PDB entry 5MQ0 | electron microscopy, 4.17 A resolution (low resolution: residue-level contacts below are approximate; hydrogen-bond / salt-bridge calls are withheld) | chains 5 and C of the 46 polymer chains in the assembly

# Chain 5
Molecule: Saccharomyces cerevisiae strain WI_C_MBSP_4 chromosome VII sequence
From: Saccharomyces cerevisiae
Sequence (179 nucleotides; numbered 1 to 179; the number before each row is that of its first residue):
     1 AAGCAGCUUU ACAGAUCAAU GGCGGAGGGA GGUCAACAUC AAGAACUGUG GGCCUUUUAU
    61 UGCCUAUAGA ACUUAUAACG AACAUGGUUC UUGCCUUUUA CCAGAACCAU CCGGGUGUUG
   121 UCUCCAUAGA AACAGGUAAA GCUGUCCGUU ACUGUGGGCU UGCCAUAUUU UUUGGAACU
Unresolved in the structure: 1-3, 54-61, 146-166, 174-179

# Chain C
Molecule: Pre-mRNA-splicing factor SNU114
From: Saccharomyces cerevisiae
Reference sequence: P36048 (SN114_YEAST); residues 1-1008 here = UniProt positions 1-1008
Chain sequence (1008 residues; each row starts with the number of its first residue):
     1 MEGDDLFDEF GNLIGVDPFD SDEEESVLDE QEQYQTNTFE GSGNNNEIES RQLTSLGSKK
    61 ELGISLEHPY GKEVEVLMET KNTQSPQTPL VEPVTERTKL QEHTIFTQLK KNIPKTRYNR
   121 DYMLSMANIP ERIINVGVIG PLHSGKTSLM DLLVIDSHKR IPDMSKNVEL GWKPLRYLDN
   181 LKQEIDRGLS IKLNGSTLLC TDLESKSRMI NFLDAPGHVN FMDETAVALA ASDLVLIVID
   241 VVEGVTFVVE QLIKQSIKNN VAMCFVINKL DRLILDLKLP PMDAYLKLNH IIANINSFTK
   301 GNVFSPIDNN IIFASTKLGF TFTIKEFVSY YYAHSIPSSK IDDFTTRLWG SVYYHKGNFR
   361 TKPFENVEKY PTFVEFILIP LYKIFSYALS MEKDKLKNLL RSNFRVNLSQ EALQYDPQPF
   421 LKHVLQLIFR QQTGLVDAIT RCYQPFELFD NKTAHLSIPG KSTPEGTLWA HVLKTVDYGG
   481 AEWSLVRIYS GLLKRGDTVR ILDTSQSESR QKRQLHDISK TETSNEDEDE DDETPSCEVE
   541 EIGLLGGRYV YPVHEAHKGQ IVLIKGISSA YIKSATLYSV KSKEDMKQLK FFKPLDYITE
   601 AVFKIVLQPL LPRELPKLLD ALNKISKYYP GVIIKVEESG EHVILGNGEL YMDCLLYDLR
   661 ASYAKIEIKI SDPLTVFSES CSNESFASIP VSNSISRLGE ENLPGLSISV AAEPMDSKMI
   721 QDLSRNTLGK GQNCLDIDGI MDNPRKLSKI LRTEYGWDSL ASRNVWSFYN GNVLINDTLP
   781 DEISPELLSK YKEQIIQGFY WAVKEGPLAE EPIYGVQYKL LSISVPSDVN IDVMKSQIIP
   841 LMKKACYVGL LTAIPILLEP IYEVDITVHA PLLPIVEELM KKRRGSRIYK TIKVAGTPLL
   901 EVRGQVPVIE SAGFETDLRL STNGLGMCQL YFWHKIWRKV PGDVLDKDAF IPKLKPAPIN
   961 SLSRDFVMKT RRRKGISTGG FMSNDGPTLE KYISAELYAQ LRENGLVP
Unresolved in the structure: 1-72, 516-531, 694-707, 726-743, 771-773, 998-1008
Small-molecule neighbours: GTP (guanosine-5'-triphosphate): Pro-141, Leu-142, His-143, Ser-144, Gly-145, Lys-146, Thr-147, Ser-148, Pro-174, Arg-176, Leu-189, Ser-190, Ala-215, Pro-216, Gly-217, His-218, Asn-268, Lys-269, Asp-271, Arg-272, Ser-315, Thr-316, Lys-317
Swiss-Prot annotation at these positions:
  - region: Gly-140 to Thr-147 (G1), Gly-188 to Lys-192 (G2), Asp-214 to Gly-217 (G3), Asn-268 to Asp-271 (G4), Ser-315 to Lys-317 (G5)
  - binding site (GTP): Gly-140 to Thr-147, Asp-214 to His-218, Asn-268 to Asp-271
  - modified residue: Ser-85 (Phosphoserine), Thr-88 (Phosphothreonine)

# Interface between chain 5 and chain C
Residue-residue contacts (21; chain 5 residue first):
  G43(5) with Glu-102(C); Leu-109(C); Lys-110(C)
  A44(5) with Glu-102(C); His-103(C); Gln-108(C); Pro-162(C); Asp-163(C)
  A45(5) with Gln-108(C); Lys-110(C)
  A68(5) with Lys-115(C)
  A70(5) with Arg-160(C)
  A71(5) with Arg-160(C)
  C72(5) with Lys-166(C)
  U74(5) with Asn-167(C)
  A75(5) with Asn-167(C); Lys-173(C); Ile-185(C)
  U76(5) with Lys-173(C); Arg-176(C)
  G141(5) with Arg-401(C)
Also at the interface, not in a pair above, chain 5 (15 interface residues in all): C46, U73, A77, C142
Also at the interface, not in a pair above, chain C (22 interface residues in all): Leu-100, Phe-106, Thr-107, Asn-112, Ser-165, Lys-182, Asp-186

# Overview
15 residues of chain 5 and 22 residues of chain C are in contact. Chain C binds GTP. UniProt lists 17
GTP-binding residues on chain C.
Chain 5 is Saccharomyces cerevisiae strain WI_C_MBSP_4 chromosome VII sequence and chain C is
Pre-mRNA-splicing factor SNU114, both from Saccharomyces cerevisiae; the structure, Structure of a spliceosome
remodeled for exon ligation, was determined by electron microscopy together with 5MPS from the same study.
